PDB entry 4DK0 | X-ray diffraction, 3.50 A resolution | chain A

# Chain A
Molecule: Putative MacA
Organism: Aggregatibacter actinomycetemcomitans
Reference sequence: Q2EHL9 (Q2EHL9_AGGAC); residue numbers follow UniProt; this construct covers 30-394
Amino-acid sequence (369 residues; numbered 26 to 394; the number before each row is that of its first residue):
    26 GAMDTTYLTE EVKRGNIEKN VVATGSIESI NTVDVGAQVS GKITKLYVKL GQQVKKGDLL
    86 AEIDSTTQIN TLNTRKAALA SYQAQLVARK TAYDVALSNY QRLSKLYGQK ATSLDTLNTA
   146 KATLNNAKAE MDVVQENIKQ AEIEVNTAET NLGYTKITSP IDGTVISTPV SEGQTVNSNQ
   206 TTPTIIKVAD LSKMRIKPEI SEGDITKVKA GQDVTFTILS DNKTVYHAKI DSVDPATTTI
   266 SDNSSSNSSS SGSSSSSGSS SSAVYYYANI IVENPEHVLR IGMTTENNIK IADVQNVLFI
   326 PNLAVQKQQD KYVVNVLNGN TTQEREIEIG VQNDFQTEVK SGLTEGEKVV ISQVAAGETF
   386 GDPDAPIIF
Not modelled in the structure: 26-31, 268-286, 332-333, 344-345, 379-394
Differences from the reference sequence: expression tag (26-29)
Modified residues: Mse28 (selenomethionine); Mse156, Mse219, Mse308 (selenomethionine; parent Met)

# In short
Chain A is Putative MacA (Aggregatibacter actinomycetemcomitans); the structure, Crystal structure of MacA
from Actinobacillus actinomycetemcomitans, was determined by X-ray diffraction, deposited together with 4DK1.
